PDB entry 6LAR | electron microscopy, 3.70 A resolution | chains E and J of the 10 polymer chains in the assembly

[Chain E]
Protein: ESX-3 secretion system protein EccD3
Source organism: Mycolicibacterium smegmatis MC2 155
UniProt: A0QQ46 (ECCD3_MYCS2); residue numbers follow UniProt; this construct covers 1-475
Chain sequence (475 residues; row label = number of the first residue in the row):
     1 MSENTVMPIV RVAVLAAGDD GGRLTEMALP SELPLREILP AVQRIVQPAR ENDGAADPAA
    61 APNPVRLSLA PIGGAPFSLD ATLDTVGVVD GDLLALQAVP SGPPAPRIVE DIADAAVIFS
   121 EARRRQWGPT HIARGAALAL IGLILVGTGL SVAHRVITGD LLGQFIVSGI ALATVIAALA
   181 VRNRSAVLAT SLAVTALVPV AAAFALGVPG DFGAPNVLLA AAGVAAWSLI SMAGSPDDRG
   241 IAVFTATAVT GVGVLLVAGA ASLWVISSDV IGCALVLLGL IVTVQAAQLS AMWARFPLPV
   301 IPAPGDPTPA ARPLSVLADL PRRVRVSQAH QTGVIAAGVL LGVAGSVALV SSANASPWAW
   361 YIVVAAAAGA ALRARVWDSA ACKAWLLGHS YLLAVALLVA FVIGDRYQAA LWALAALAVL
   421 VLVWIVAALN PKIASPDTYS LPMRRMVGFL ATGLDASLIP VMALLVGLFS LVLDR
Not modelled in the structure: 1-7, 48-63, 295-315, 472-475

[Chain J]
Protein: ESX-3 secretion system protein EccC3
Source organism: Mycolicibacterium smegmatis MC2 155
UniProt: A0QQ40 (ECCC3_MYCS2); residues 1-431 here = UniProt positions 1-431
Chain sequence (449 residues; each row starts with the number of its first residue):
     1 MSRLIFEHQR RLTPPTTRKG TITIEPPPQL PRVVPPSLLR RVLPFLIVIL IVGMIVALFA
    61 TGMRLISPTM LFFPFVLLLA ATALYRGGDN KMRTEEVDAE RADYLRYLSV VRDNVRAHAA
   121 EQRAALEWSH PEPEVLATIP GTRRQWERDP RDRDFLVLRA GRHDVPLDAA LKVKDTADEI
   181 DLEPVAHSAL RGLLDVQRTV RDAPTGLDVA KLARITVIGE ADEARAAIRA WIAQAVTWHD
   241 PTMLGVALAA PDLESGDWSW LKWLPHVDVP NEADGVGPAR YLTTSTAELR ERLAPALADR
   301 PLFPAESGAA LKHLLVVLDD PDADPDDIAR KPGLTGVTVI HRTTELPNRE QYPDPERPIL
   361 RVADGRIERW QVGGWQPCVD VADAMSAAEA AHIARRLSRW DSNPGYIRST STGSATFTTL
   421 LGIPDASALD VHLGGIKAFH HHHHHHHHH
Not modelled in the structure: 1, 33-91, 298-310, 331-333, 373-374, 403-449
Sequence notes: expression tag (432-449)

[Chain E / chain J interface]
Contacting residue pairs - 21 pairs, chain E then chain J:
  Arg-36(E) / Ala-388(J)
  Arg-36(E) / Glu-389(J)  salt bridge
  Arg-36(E) / His-392(J)  hydrogen bond (backbone-side chain)
  Glu-37(E) / His-392(J)
  Glu-37(E) / Arg-395(J)  salt bridge
  Pro-40(E) / His-392(J)
  Pro-40(E) / Arg-396(J)
  Pro-64(E) / Val-135(J)
  Val-65(E) / Thr-138(J)
  Arg-66(E) / Glu-134(J)  hydrogen bond (side chain-backbone)
  Arg-66(E) / Ala-137(J)
  Arg-66(E) / Glu-389(J)  salt bridge
  Arg-107(E) / Arg-116(J)
  Ile-108(E) / Gln-197(J)
  Ile-108(E) / Arg-201(J)
  Glu-110(E) / Arg-112(J)  salt bridge
  Glu-110(E) / Ala-189(J)
  Glu-110(E) / Gly-192(J)
  Glu-110(E) / Leu-193(J)
  Asp-111(E) / Arg-112(J)  salt bridge
  Asp-114(E) / Ser-109(J)
Also at the interface, not in a pair above, chain E (13 interface residues in all): Asp-80, Val-109
Also at the interface, not in a pair above, chain J (18 interface residues in all): Val-196

[Overview]
13 residues of chain E and 18 residues of chain J are in contact, with 2 hydrogen bonds and 5 salt bridges.
Polar contacts include Arg-36(E)/Glu-389(J), Glu-37(E)/Arg-395(J) and Arg-66(E)/Glu-389(J).
Here chain E is ESX-3 secretion system protein EccD3 and chain J is ESX-3 secretion system protein EccC3, both
from Mycolicibacterium smegmatis MC2 155. Entry 6LAR (Structure of ESX-3 complex) was determined by electron
microscopy.
